2BQZ - chains A and B; structure by X-ray diffraction, 1.50 A resolution.

Chain A:
Protein: SET8 protein
From: Homo sapiens
Notes: EC 2.1.1.43; fragment: set-domain, residues 192-352
UniProtKB: Q86W83 (Q86W83_HUMAN); numbering as in UniProt (aligned over 192-352)
Chain sequence (161 residues; each row starts with the number of its first residue):
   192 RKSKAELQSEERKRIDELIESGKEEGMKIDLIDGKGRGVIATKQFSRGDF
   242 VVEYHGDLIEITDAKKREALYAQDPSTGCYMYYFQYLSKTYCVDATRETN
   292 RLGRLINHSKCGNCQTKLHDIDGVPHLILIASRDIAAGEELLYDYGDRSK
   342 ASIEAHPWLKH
Differences from the reference sequence: conflict P316 (Arg in Q86W83)
Small-molecule neighbours: S-adenosylhomocysteine (SAH): G225, K226, G227, R228, C270, Y271, R295, L296, I297, N298, H299, Y336, W349
What the authors report for this chain:
  - catalytic residues: Y245, Y334
  - binding site for S-adenosylhomocysteine: W349

Chain B:
Protein: Histone H4
UniProtKB: P62805 (H4_HUMAN); residue numbers follow UniProt; this construct covers 17-25
Chain sequence (10 residues; each row starts with the number of its first residue):
    17 RHRKVLRDNY
Modified positions: K20 (n-methyl-lysine; MLZ)
What the authors report for this chain:
  - post-translational modification sites: K20

Interface between chain A and chain B:
Pairs across the interface (43):
  Y245(A) with K20(B)
  E259(A) with R19(B), salt bridge
  Y262(A) with R17(B), hydrogen bond (backbone-side chain)
  A263(A) with R17(B), hydrogen bond (backbone-side chain)
  D265(A) with R17(B), hydrogen bond (backbone-side chain)
  P266(A) with R17(B)
  T268(A) with R17(B), hydrogen bond (backbone-side chain)
  C270(A) with R17(B); H18(B), hydrogen bond (side chain-backbone); K20(B)
  Y271(A) with K20(B)
  M272(A) with R19(B); K20(B), hydrogen bond (backbone-backbone)
  Y273(A) with K20(B); V21(B); L22(B)
  Y274(A) with R19(B); K20(B), hydrogen bond (backbone-backbone); V21(B); L22(B), hydrogen bond (backbone-backbone)
  F275(A) with L22(B), hydrophobic
  R295(A) with K20(B)
  T307(A) with L22(B); N25(B)
  K308(A) with N25(B)
  L309(A) with N25(B)
  L318(A) with L22(B), hydrophobic
  Y334(A) with K20(B)
  Y336(A) with H18(B); K20(B); V21(B), hydrogen bond (backbone-backbone)
  G337(A) with V21(B); R23(B), hydrogen bond (backbone-side chain)
  D338(A) with H18(B); R19(B), salt bridge
  R339(A) with R23(B)
  S343(A) with R17(B), hydrogen bond (side chain-backbone); H18(B); R19(B)
  H347(A) with R17(B), hydrogen bond (side chain-backbone); H18(B)
  W349(A) with H18(B)
  L350(A) with H18(B)
Other interface residues (no listed pair), chain A (30 interface residues in all): G269, S340, A346
The authors on this interface:
  - pairs named by the authors: Y245(A)-K20(B) (hydrogen bond), Y334(A)-K20(B), Y336(A)-V21(B) (backbone contact)

Summary:
The interface between chain A and chain B involves 30 residues on one side and 8 on the other, with 12
hydrogen bonds and 2 salt bridges. Polar contacts include E259(A)-R19(B), D338(A)-R19(B) and Y262(A)-R17(B).
The authors report a hydrogen bond between Y245(A) and K20(B); a contact between Y334(A) and K20(B); a
backbone contact between Y336(A) and V21(B). The paper reports catalytic residues Y245(A) and Y334(A); a
binding site for S-adenosylhomocysteine at W349(A).
Chain A is SET8 protein (Homo sapiens) and chain B is Histone H4; the structure, Crystal structure of a
ternary complex of the human histone methyltransferase Pr-SET7 (also known as SET8), was determined by X-ray
diffraction.
